Entry 6MKN (X-ray diffraction, 3.46 A resolution); this record covers chains A and P of the 23 polymer chains in the assembly.

== Chain A ==
Molecule: 16S rRNA
From: Thermus thermophilus HB8
Sequence (1507 nucleotides; numbered 5 to 1544 plus 13 insertion-coded residues; 46 numbers in that range are skipped by the numbering (no residue carries them; nothing is unmodelled there); the number before each row is that of its first residue; a row labelled like 190A-190L holds insertion residues (190A, then the next letters in order)):
     5 UGGAGAGUUUGAUCCUGGCUCAGGGUGAACGCUGGCGGCGUGCCUAAGAC
    55 AUGCAAGUCGUGCGGG
    73 CCGCGGGGUUUU
    88 ACUCCG
    95 UGGUC
   101 AGCGGCGGACGGGUGAGUAACGCGUGGGU
  129A G
   130 ACCUACCCGGAAGAGGGGGACAACCCGGGGAAACUCGGGCUAAUCCCCCA
   180 UGUGGACCCGC
190A-190L CCCUUGGGGUGU
   191 GUCCAAAGGGCUUU
   216 GCCCGCUUCCGGAUGGGCCCGCGUCCCAUCAGCUAGUUGGUGGGGUAAUG
   266 GCCCACCAAGGCGACGACGGGUAGCCGGUCUGAGAGGAUGGCCGGCCACA
   316 GGGGCACUGAGACACGGGCCCCACUCCUACGGGAGGCAGCAGUUAGGAAU
   366 CUUCCGCAAUGGGCGCAAGCCUGACGGAGCGACGCCGCUUGGAGGAAGAA
   416 GCCCUUCGGGGUGUAAACUCCUGAA
   442 CCCGGGACGAAACCCCCGACGA
   474 GGGGACUGACGGUACCGGG
   494 GUAAUAGCGCCGGCCAACUCCGUGCCAGCAGCCGCGGUAAUACGGAGGGC
   544 GCGAGCGUUACCCGGAUUCACUGGGCGUAAAGGGCGUGUAGGCGGCCUGG
   594 GGCGUCCCAUGUGAAAGACCACGGCUCAACCGUGGGGGAGCGUGGGAUAC
   644 GCUCAGGCUAGACGGUGGGAGAGGGUGGUGGAAUUCCCGGAGUAGCGGUG
   694 AAAUGCGCAGAUACCGGGAGGAACGCCGAUGGCGAAGGCAGCCACCUGGU
   744 CCACCCGUGACGCUGAGGCGCGAAAGCGUGGGGAGCAAACCGGAUUAGAU
   794 ACCCGGGUAGUCCACGCCCUAAACGAUGCGCGCUAGGUCUCUGGGUCU
   848 CCUGGGGGCCGAAGCUAACGCGUUAAGCGCGCCGCCUGGGGAGUACGGCC
   898 GCAAGGCUGAAACUCAAAGGAAUUGACGGGGGCCCGCACAAGCGGUGGAG
   948 CAUGUGGUUUAAUUCGAAGCAACGCGAAGAACCUUACCAGGCCUUGACAU
   998 GCUAGGAACCCGGGUGAAAGCCUGGGGUGCCCCGGGGAGCCCUAGCACAG
  1048 GUGCUGCAUGGCCGUCGUCAGCUCGUGCCGUGAGGUGUUGGGUUAAGUCC
  1098 CGCAACGAGCGCAACCCCCGCCGUUAGUUGCCAGCGGUUCGGCCGGGCAC
  1148 UCUAACGGGACUGCCCGCGAAA
  1171 GCGGGAGGAAGGAGGGGACGACGUCUGGUCAGCAUGGCCCUUACGGCCUG
  1221 GGCGACACACGUGCUACAAUGCCCACUACAAAGCGAUGCCACCCGGCAAC
  1271 GGGGAGCUAAUCGCAAAAAGGUGGGCCCAGUUCGGAUUGGGGUCUGCAAC
  1321 CCGACCCCAUGAAGCCGGAAUCGCUAGUAAUCGCGGAUCAGCAUGCCGCG
  1371 GUGAAUACGUUCCCGGGCCUUGUACACACCGCCCGUCACGCCAUGGGAGC
  1421 GGGCUCUACCCGAAGUCGCCGGG
  1446 AGCCUACGGG
  1459 CAGGCGCCGAGGGUAGGGCCCGUGACUGGGGCGAAGUCGUAACAAGGUAG
  1509 CUGUACCGGAAGGUGCGGCUGGAUCA
  1539 CUUUCU
Differences from the reference sequence: insertion (1540-1544)
Metal / ion sites: Mg2+ site 1 near U14 (its only coordinating residue here); Mg2+ site 2 near G21 (its only coordinating residue here); Mg2+ site 3: C48, U49; Mg2+ site 4 near A53 (its only coordinating residue here); Mg2+ site 5: G70, U98; Mg2+ site 6 near G105 (its only coordinating residue here); Mg2+ site 7 near A109 (its only coordinating residue here); Mg2+ site 8: A116, G117, G289; Mg2+ site 9: G124, U125, G236; Mg2+ site 10: C174, C175; Mg2+ site 11 near A195 (its only coordinating residue here); Mg2+ site 12 near C352 (its only coordinating residue here); 34 more Mg2+ sites not listed
Ligand contacts: paromomycin (PAR): G1405, U1406, C1407, A1408, C1409, C1490, G1491, A1492, A1493, G1494, U1495, C1496

== Chain P ==
Molecule: 30S ribosomal protein S16
From: Thermus thermophilus HB8
UniProt: Q5SJH3 (RS16_THET8); numbering as in UniProt (aligned over 1-88)
Sequence (88 residues; numbered 1 to 88; the number before each row is that of its first residue):
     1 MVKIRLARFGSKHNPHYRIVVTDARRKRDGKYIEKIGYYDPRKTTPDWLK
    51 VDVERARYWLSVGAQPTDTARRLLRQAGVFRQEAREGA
Not modelled in the structure: 84-88

== Interface between chain A and chain P ==
Pairs across the interface (88):
  C43(A) - Ser11(P)  hydrogen bond to the phosphate
  C43(A) - Lys12(P)  salt bridge to the phosphate
  C43(A) - His13(P)  phosphate contact
  G44(A) - Ser11(P)  phosphate contact
  G44(A) - Lys12(P)  salt bridge to the phosphate
  C110(A) - Arg25(P)  hydrogen bond to the sugar
  G111(A) - Lys27(P)  salt bridge to the phosphate
  G112(A) - Lys27(P)  salt bridge to the phosphate
  A134(A) - Arg25(P)  base contact
  C135(A) - Met1(P)  hydrogen bond to the base
  C136(A) - Met1(P)  sugar contact
  C136(A) - Val62(P)  base contact
  C136(A) - Gly63(P)  hydrogen bond to the sugar
  C136(A) - Gln65(P)  hydrogen bond to the sugar
  C137(A) - Ser61(P)  hydrogen bond to the sugar
  C137(A) - Val62(P)  sugar contact
  C137(A) - Gly63(P)  sugar contact
  G227(A) - Val62(P)  hydrogen bond to the base
  A228(A) - Val2(P)  sugar contact
  A228(A) - Tyr58(P)  sugar contact
  A228(A) - Trp59(P)  phosphate contact
  A228(A) - Val62(P)  sugar contact
  U229(A) - Asp23(P)  hydrogen bond to the sugar
  U229(A) - Ile33(P)  phosphate contact
  U229(A) - Trp59(P)  phosphate contact
  G230(A) - Asp23(P)  sugar contact
  G230(A) - Arg25(P)  sugar contact
  G309(A) - Gly30(P)  phosphate contact
  G309(A) - Lys31(P)  phosphate contact
  G310(A) - Arg26(P)  phosphate contact
  G310(A) - Lys27(P)  salt bridge to the phosphate
  G310(A) - Gly30(P)  phosphate contact
  G310(A) - Lys31(P)  hydrogen bond to the phosphate
  C311(A) - Arg26(P)  salt bridge to the phosphate
  A374(A) - Tyr17(P)  hydrogen bond to the sugar
  U375(A) - Leu6(P)  hydrogen bond to the sugar
  U375(A) - Tyr17(P)  sugar contact
  U375(A) - Arg28(P)  hydrogen bond to the base
  U375(A) - Thr69(P)  hydrogen bond to the phosphate
  G376(A) - Arg5(P)  hydrogen bond to the phosphate
  G376(A) - Leu6(P)  hydrogen bond to the phosphate
  G376(A) - Arg28(P)  sugar contact
  G376(A) - Thr67(P)  hydrogen bond to the phosphate
  G376(A) - Thr69(P)  phosphate contact
  G377(A) - Lys3(P)  salt bridge to the phosphate
  G377(A) - Arg5(P)  salt bridge to the phosphate
  G377(A) - Ala24(P)  sugar contact
  G377(A) - Thr67(P)  phosphate contact
  C390(A) - Arg28(P)  hydrogen bond to the phosphate
  G391(A) - Arg8(P)  hydrogen bond to the phosphate
  G391(A) - Arg28(P)  salt bridge to the phosphate
  G392(A) - Arg8(P)  salt bridge to the phosphate
  G392(A) - Lys12(P)  phosphate contact
  G392(A) - His13(P)  salt bridge to the phosphate
  A393(A) - Lys12(P)  phosphate contact
  A393(A) - His13(P)  salt bridge to the phosphate
  C449(A) - Arg42(P)  hydrogen bond to the base
  G450(A) - Pro41(P)  sugar contact
  G450(A) - Arg42(P)  sugar contact
  G450(A) - Lys43(P)  salt bridge to the phosphate
  A452(A) - Lys43(P)  salt bridge to the phosphate
  A452(A) - Arg72(P)  hydrogen bond to the sugar
  A453(A) - Asp68(P)  hydrogen bond to the sugar
  A453(A) - Arg72(P)  sugar contact
  C454(A) - Asp68(P)  sugar contact
  G462(A) - Arg75(P)  hydrogen bond to the sugar
  G462(A) - Phe80(P)  hydrogen bond to the base
  G462(A) - Gln82(P)  base contact
  A463(A) - Gln82(P)  base contact
  A463(A) - Glu83(P)  base contact
  G474(A) - Arg81(P)  hydrogen bond to the base
  G474(A) - Gln82(P)  base contact
  G474(A) - Glu83(P)  hydrogen bond to the base
  A608(A) - Arg18(P)  hydrogen bond to the phosphate
  A608(A) - Tyr32(P)  sugar contact
  A609(A) - Arg18(P)  salt bridge to the phosphate
  G617(A) - Thr44(P)  sugar contact
  C623(A) - Ser11(P)  hydrogen bond to the sugar
  C624(A) - Phe9(P)  phosphate contact
  C624(A) - Gly10(P)  sugar contact
  C624(A) - Asn14(P)  hydrogen bond to the sugar
  C624(A) - His16(P)  sugar contact
  G625(A) - Phe9(P)  phosphate contact
  G625(A) - His16(P)  sugar contact
  U626(A) - Arg18(P)  salt bridge to the phosphate
  U626(A) - Lys35(P)  salt bridge to the phosphate
  U626(A) - Tyr38(P)  sugar contact
  G627(A) - Lys35(P)  salt bridge to the phosphate
Also at the interface, not in a pair above, chain A (44 interface residues in all): G378, A451, C483, A607
Also at the interface, not in a pair above, chain P (50 interface residues in all): Pro15, Asp29, Tyr39, Gln76

== In short ==
44 residues of chain A face 50 of chain P across their interface; the contacts include 28 hydrogen bonds and
18 salt bridges. Polar contacts include C135(A)-Met1(P), G227(A)-Val62(P) and U375(A)-Arg28(P). Bound to chain
A: paromomycin. C48(A) and U49(A) form the Mg2+ site 3.
Here chain A is 16S rRNA and chain P is 30S ribosomal protein S16, both from Thermus thermophilus HB8. Entry
6MKN (Structure of the Thermus thermophilus 30S ribosomal subunit complexed with an inosine (I34) modified
anticodon stem ...) was determined by X-ray diffraction (same publication as 6DTI, 6MPF and 6MPI).
